1KB6 - chains D and B of the 4 polymer chains in the assembly; structure by X-ray diffraction, 2.70 A resolution.

[Chain D]
Molecule: 18-nt DNA strand
Sequence (18 nucleotides; each row starts with the number of its first residue):
   419 TGTCCTCATTCACCCGTG

[Chain B]
Molecule: Vitamin D3 Receptor
Organism: Homo sapiens
Notes: fragment: DNA-binding Domain (Residues 16-125)
UniProtKB: P11473 (VDR_HUMAN); residues 216-325 here correspond to UniProt positions 16-125 (UniProt number = residue number - 200)
Amino-acid sequence (110 residues; numbered 216 to 325; the number before each row is that of its first residue):
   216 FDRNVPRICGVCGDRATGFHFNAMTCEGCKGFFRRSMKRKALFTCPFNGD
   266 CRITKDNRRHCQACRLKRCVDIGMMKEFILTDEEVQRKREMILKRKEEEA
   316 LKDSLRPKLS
Unresolved in the structure: 216-220, 322-325

[Chain D / chain B interface]
Pairs across the interface (8):
  DT419(D) - Arg250(B)  base contact
  DT419(D) - Arg274(B)  hydrogen bond to the sugar
  DG420(D) - Gly243(B)  phosphate contact
  DG420(D) - Arg250(B)  hydrogen bond to the base
  DG420(D) - Arg273(B)  salt bridge to the phosphate
  DG420(D) - Arg280(B)  salt bridge to the phosphate
  DT421(D) - Glu242(B)  base contact
  DC422(D) - Glu242(B)  hydrogen bond to the base
Also at the interface, not in a pair above, chain D (6 interface residues in all): DC423, DA426
Also at the interface, not in a pair above, chain B (8 interface residues in all): Asp229, Ile307

[Summary]
The interface between chain D and chain B involves 6 residues on one side and 8 on the other, with 3 hydrogen
bonds and 2 salt bridges. Among the polar pairs are DG420(D)-Arg250(B), DC422(D)-Glu242(B) and
DT419(D)-Arg274(B).
Here chain D is an 18-nt DNA strand and chain B is Vitamin D3 Receptor (Homo sapiens). Entry 1KB6 (Crystal
Structure of VDR DNA-binding Domain Bound to Rat Osteocalcin (OC) Response Element) was determined by X-ray
diffraction together with 1KB2 and 1KB4 from the same study.
